8HO3 - chains E and H of the 13 polymer chains in the assembly; structure by electron microscopy, 2.90 A resolution.

[Chain E (and H)]
Molecule: Major head protein
Organism: Escherichia phage DT57C
Notes: chain H of this document is another copy of the same molecule, construct and numbering; everything in this record applies to it too
UniProt: A0A0A7RSM1 (A0A0A7RSM1_9CAUD); numbering as in UniProt (aligned over 1-458)
Sequence (458 residues; numbered 1 to 458; the number before each row is that of its first residue):
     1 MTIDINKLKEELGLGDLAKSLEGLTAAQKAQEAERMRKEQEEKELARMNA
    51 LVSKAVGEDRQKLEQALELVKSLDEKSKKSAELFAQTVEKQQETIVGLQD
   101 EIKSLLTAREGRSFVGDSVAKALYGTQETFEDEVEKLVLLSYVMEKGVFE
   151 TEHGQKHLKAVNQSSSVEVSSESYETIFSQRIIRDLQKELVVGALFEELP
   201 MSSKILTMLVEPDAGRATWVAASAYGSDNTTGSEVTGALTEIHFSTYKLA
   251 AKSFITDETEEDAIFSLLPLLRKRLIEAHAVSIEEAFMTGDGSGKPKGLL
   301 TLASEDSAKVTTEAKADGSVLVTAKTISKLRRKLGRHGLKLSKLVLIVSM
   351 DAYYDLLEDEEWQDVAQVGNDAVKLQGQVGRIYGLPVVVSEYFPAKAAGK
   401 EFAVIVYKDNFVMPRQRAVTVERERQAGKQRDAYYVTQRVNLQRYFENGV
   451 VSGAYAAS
Unresolved in the structure: 1-161, 458

[Interface between chain E and chain H]
Residue-residue contacts - 39 pairs, chain E then chain H:
  N162(E) - T259(H)  hydrogen bond
  N162(E) - D262(H)
  S164(E) - T256(H)
  S164(E) - T259(H)
  S165(E) - F254(H)  hydrogen bond (side chain-backbone)
  S165(E) - I255(H)
  S165(E) - T256(H)
  S166(E) - S253(H)  hydrogen bond
  S166(E) - F254(H)  hydrogen bond (side chain-backbone)
  S166(E) - L271(H)
  V167(E) - L267(H)  hydrophobic
  S173(E) - F178(H)
  Y174(E) - F178(H)
  Y174(E) - S179(H)  hydrogen bond (side chain-backbone)
  Y174(E) - Q180(H)
  Y174(E) - I264(H)
  E175(E) - D262(H)
  T176(E) - I264(H)
  F178(E) - S173(H)
  F178(E) - Y174(H)  hydrophobic
  F178(E) - F178(H)  hydrophobic
  S179(E) - Y174(H)  hydrogen bond (backbone-side chain)
  Q180(E) - Y174(H)
  S253(E) - S166(H)  hydrogen bond
  F254(E) - S165(H)
  F254(E) - S166(H)  hydrogen bond (backbone-backbone)
  I255(E) - S165(H)
  T256(E) - S164(H)
  T256(E) - S165(H)
  T259(E) - N162(H)
  T259(E) - S164(H)
  D262(E) - E175(H)
  I264(E) - Y174(H)
  I264(E) - E175(H)
  F265(E) - Y174(H)  hydrophobic
  L267(E) - V167(H)  hydrophobic
  L267(E) - E168(H)
  L270(E) - V167(H)  hydrophobic
  L271(E) - S166(H)
Interface residues without a listed pair, chain E (24 interface residues in all): V169
Interface residues without a listed pair, chain H (26 interface residues in all): V169, T176, E258, A263, F265

[In short]
24 residues of chain E and 26 residues of chain H are in contact; the contacts include 8 hydrogen bonds. Among
the polar pairs are N162(E)-T259(H), S165(E)-F254(H) and S166(E)-S253(H).
Chain E and chain H are both Major head protein (Escherichia phage DT57C); the structure, Capsid of DT57C
bacteriophage in the full state, was determined by electron microscopy together with 8HQK, 8HQO, 8HQZ, 8HRE
and 8HRG from the same study.
